6L3N - chain A; structure by X-ray diffraction, 1.83 A resolution.

[Chain A]
Name: polyketide synthase
From: Actinosynnema pretiosum subsp. auranticum
Sequence (432 residues; each row starts with the number of its first residue; numbers below 1 keep their minus sign (Asp-6 is residue -6)):
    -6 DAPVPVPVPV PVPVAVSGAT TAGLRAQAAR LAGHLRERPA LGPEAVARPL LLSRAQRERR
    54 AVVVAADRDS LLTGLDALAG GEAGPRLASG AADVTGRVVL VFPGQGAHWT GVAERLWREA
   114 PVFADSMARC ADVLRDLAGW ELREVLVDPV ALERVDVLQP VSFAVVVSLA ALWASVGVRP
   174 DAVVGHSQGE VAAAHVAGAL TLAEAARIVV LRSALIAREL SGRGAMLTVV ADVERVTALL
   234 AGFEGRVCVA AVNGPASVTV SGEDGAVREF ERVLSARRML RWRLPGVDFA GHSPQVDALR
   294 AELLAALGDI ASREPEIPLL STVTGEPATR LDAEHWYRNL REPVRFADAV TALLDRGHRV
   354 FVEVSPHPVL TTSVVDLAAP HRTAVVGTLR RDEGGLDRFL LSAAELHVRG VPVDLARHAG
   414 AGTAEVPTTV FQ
Unresolved in the structure: -6 to 0, 420-425
Covalently attached groups: methylmalonic acid (DXX) linked to Ser180
Residues lining bound ligands: methylmalonic acid (DXX): Gly97, Gln98, Gln152, Gln181, Arg205, Ile209, Met219, Phe282, Gly284, His285, Leu333

[Summary]
Covalently linked methylmalonic acid: at Ser180.
Chain A is polyketide synthase (Actinosynnema pretiosum subsp. auranticum); the structure, Crystal Structure
of the acyltransferase domain from the third module of the ansamitocin polyketide synthase, was determined by
X-ray diffraction (same publication as 6J0U and 6L3M).
